Entry 3SJC (X-ray diffraction, 3.20 A resolution); this record covers chains A and B of the 4 polymer chains in the assembly.

[Chain A (and B)]
Protein: ATPase GET3
From: Saccharomyces cerevisiae
Notes: EC 3.6.-.-; chain B of this document is another copy of the same molecule, construct and numbering; everything in this record applies to it too
UniProt: Q12154 (GET3_YEAST); residues 1-354 here = UniProt positions 1-354
Chain sequence (362 residues; row label = number of the first residue in the row):
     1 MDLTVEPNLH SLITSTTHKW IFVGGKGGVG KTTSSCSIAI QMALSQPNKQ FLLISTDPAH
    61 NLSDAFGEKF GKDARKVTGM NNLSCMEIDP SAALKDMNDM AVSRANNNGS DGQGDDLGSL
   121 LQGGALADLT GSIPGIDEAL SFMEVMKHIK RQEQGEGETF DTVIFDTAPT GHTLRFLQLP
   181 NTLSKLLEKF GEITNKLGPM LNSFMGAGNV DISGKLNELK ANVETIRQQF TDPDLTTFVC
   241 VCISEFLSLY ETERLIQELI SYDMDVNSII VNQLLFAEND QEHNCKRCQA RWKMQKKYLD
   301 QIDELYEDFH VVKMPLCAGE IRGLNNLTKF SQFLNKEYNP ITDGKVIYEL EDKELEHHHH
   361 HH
Disordered / not traced: 1-3, 95-130, 185-215, 279-284, 353-362 (chain B: 1-3, 94-130, 184-212, 279-284, 353-362)
Construct notes: expression tag (355-362)
Bound ions: Zn2+: Cys285, Cys288 (shared with Cys285(B), Cys288(B) of chain B)
Swiss-Prot annotation at these positions:
  - active site: Asp57
  - binding site (ATP): Lys26 to Thr33, Glu245, Asn272, Pro315 to Arg322
  - binding site (Zn(2+)): Cys285, Cys288
  - mutagenesis: Gly30 (G30R: Abolishes ATPase activity, leading to secretion of resident ER proteins), Asp57 (D57N: Abolishes ATP hydrolysis), Cys285 (C285S: Prevents dimerization; when associated with S-288), Cys288 (C288S: Prevents dimerization; when associated with S-285)

[How chain A and chain B interact]
Residue-residue contacts - 19 pairs, chain A then chain B:
  Lys26(A) - Lys26(B)
  Pro58(A) - Tyr250(B)
  Pro169(A) - Glu251(B)
  Thr170(A) - Arg254(B)
  Phe246(A) - Ala59(B)  hydrophobic
  Leu247(A) - Gly27(B)
  Tyr250(A) - Pro58(B)
  Arg254(A) - Thr170(B)
  Leu275(A) - Arg287(B)
  Cys285(A) - Cys285(B)  hydrogen bond
  Cys285(A) - Cys288(B)  hydrogen bond
  Arg287(A) - Leu275(B)  hydrogen bond (side chain-backbone)
  Arg287(A) - Leu316(B)
  Arg287(A) - Glu351(B)  salt bridge
  Cys288(A) - Cys285(B)  hydrophobic
  Cys288(A) - Arg287(B)
  Arg291(A) - Arg291(B)
  Met294(A) - Glu320(B)
  Glu320(A) - Met294(B)
Other interface residues (no listed pair), chain A (27 interface residues in all): Gly27, Gly28, Ala59, Ser132, Pro134, Glu251, Ala277, Lys286, Leu316, Ala318, Gly319, Glu351
Other interface residues (no listed pair), chain B (27 interface residues in all): Gly28, Asp57, Ser132, Pro134, Pro169, Phe246, Leu247, Lys286, Ala290, Ala318

[Overview]
The chain A/chain B interface involves 27 residues from each chain, with 3 hydrogen bonds and 1 salt bridge.
Polar pairs include Arg287(A)-Glu351(B), Cys285(A)-Cys285(B) and Cys285(A)-Cys288(B).
Both chains are ATPase GET3 (Saccharomyces cerevisiae). Entry 3SJC (Crystal structure of S.cerevisiae Get3 in
the semi-open state in complex with Get1 cytosolic domain) was determined by X-ray diffraction together with
3SJD, 3SJA and 3SJB from the same study.
